PDB entry 7Q2X | electron microscopy, 3.00 A resolution | chains C and D of the 6 polymer chains in the assembly

Chain C:
Protein: Condensin complex subunit 2
Organism: Saccharomyces cerevisiae S288C
Reference sequence: P38170 (CND2_YEAST); residue numbers follow UniProt; this construct covers 1-754
Sequence (754 residues; row label = number of the first residue in the row):
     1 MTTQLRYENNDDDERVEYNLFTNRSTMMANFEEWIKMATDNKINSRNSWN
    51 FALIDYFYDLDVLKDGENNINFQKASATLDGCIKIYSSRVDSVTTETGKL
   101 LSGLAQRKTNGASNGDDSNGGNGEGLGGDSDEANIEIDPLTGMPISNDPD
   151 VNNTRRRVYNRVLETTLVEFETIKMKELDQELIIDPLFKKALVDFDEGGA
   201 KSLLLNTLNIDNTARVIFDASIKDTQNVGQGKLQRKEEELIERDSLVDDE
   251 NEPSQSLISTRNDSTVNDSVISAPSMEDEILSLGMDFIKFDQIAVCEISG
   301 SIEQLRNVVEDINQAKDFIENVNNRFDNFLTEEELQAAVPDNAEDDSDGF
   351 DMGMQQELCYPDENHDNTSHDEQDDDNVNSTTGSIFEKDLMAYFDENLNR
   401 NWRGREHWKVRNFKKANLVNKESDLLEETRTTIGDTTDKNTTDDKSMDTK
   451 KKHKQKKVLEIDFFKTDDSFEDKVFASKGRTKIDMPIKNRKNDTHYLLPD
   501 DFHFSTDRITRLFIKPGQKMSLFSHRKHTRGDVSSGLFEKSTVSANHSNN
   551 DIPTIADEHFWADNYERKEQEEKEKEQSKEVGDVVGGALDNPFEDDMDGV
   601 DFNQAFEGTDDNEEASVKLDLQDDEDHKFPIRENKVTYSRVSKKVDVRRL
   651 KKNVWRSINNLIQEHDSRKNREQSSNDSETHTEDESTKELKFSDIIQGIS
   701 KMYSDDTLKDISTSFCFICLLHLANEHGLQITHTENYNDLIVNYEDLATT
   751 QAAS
Not modelled in the structure: 1-21, 107-162, 177-183, 224-274, 324-634, 670-685, 748-754
Swiss-Prot annotation at these positions:
  - modified residue (Phosphoserine): S245, S548

Chain D:
Protein: Condensin complex subunit 1
Organism: Saccharomyces cerevisiae S288C
Reference sequence: Q06156 (CND1_YEAST); numbering as in UniProt (aligned over 1-1176)
Sequence (1176 residues; each row starts with the number of its first residue):
     1 MSGFSLSEYLTKFQTTDRESYPRLQDPSRELNVIIDQLAVSPEQIDASPD
    51 SLEALIDLCHDFPHLTPKLQTQLSYLISSSLSNLSKDIKANLSSNVNFTE
   101 IGGLIPQWKRHLEEYGYLIQVLLTFLQDELHKVSSQSTNLNRSAKNSKND
   151 SANVELFKRDCNQMENLLESITKLLEINLSKIFQTTPEKDLFIGLFTRPL
   201 FVLLEIEPVTKVSSLKMFIQRILAMCVKNHGQSSSIQSSLMTNLTYFLHL
   251 SVFNAELLKLLNDEYNYPQLTEDILKEISTRVFNAKDTTGPKAISNFLIK
   301 LSELSPGIMLRQMNLVITLLNNSSITLRCSVVEACGNIVAELAQDPQTME
   351 HYKQQIAVLIELLEERFQDSNPYVRTKAIQGCSKICDLSSKFNKSKAKFT
   401 SLAVRSLQDRSSLVRRNSVKLLSKLLLKHPFKAIHGSQLRLSEWEEYLKG
   451 SESQLNSTLKKVESQETLNDTIERSLIEEEVEQDEGQCRTELEGSFNKSA
   501 ELSRIENEVENINATNTSVLMKLKLMIVYYKDAISFIKEIHKSIELISNL
   551 LFSKNRNEVLESMDFLVLADAFDIELSEFGIKKMLHLVWMKGTNDEGTSI
   601 SVHLIECYKQLFLTAPDSCNMQEKAAHIAKNLINLSIGASIADLASLEQL
   651 LGMMYEQKLIDQHVINILWAIYNSASKASMQKEQNVNNRDSEKGFSKEQI
   701 HGSIIILGMLSLADNEIALKGLESLLNIGLGAVGLKDLTLCRYSCLALER
   751 MVPKRSTIITKAINQELEDVAVKKLYAIIINYTKDNEYYPMCEQALSALF
   801 TISSKPDILATDLIREKTMMTFGKPEEEDSILSLEQSSRVVSLSQLLFIV
   851 GQVAIKTLVYLEKCEAEFKKRKIEAETRNGKVKNQGADVTNTTQDNGGDK
   901 ELEMIGGTNEDDFTDAIQFVKENELLFGEKSILGKFCPIVEEIVSNSSRF
   951 SDPMLQRTATLCLEKLMCLSSKYCEKSLPLLITVMEKSPDPTIRSNAVLG
  1001 LGDMAVCFNNLVDENTDYLYRRLHDENLMVQRTCLMTVTFLILAGQVKVK
  1051 GQLGEMAKCLDNPDQGISDMCRLFFTELASKDNAIYNGFIDIFSNLSSDD
  1101 LLGKESFKKIIKFLLTFIDKERHQKQLNEKLVGRLRKCETQKQWDDIAFV
  1151 LNNLPYKNEDVTALLEQGFKVVSAKE
Not modelled in the structure: 1-3, 18-25, 46-48, 93-102, 136-152, 458-516, 592-598, 677-693, 754-760, 826-836, 876-907, 1169-1176
Cystine bridges: C1059-C1071
Swiss-Prot annotation at these positions:
  - modified residue (Phosphoserine): S464, S475
From the paper describing this entry:
  - binding site for the 36-nt DNA strand: K292, K377, R416, K420, R556, R1122

Chain C / chain D interface:
Contacting residue pairs (153; chain C residue first):
  N50(C) with S135(D)
  T94(C) with K286(D)
  G98(C) with N284(D); D287(D)
  K99(C) with Y246(D), hydrogen bond (side chain-backbone); T289(D)
  L100(C) with Y246(D)
  L101(C) with N284(D)
  S102(C) with R281(D), hydrogen bond (backbone-side chain); N284(D), hydrogen bond (backbone-side chain); D287(D), hydrogen bond
  A105(C) with V282(D), hydrophobic
  Q106(C) with R281(D), hydrogen bond; V282(D), hydrogen bond (side chain-backbone)
  T166(C) with R328(D); R366(D); D369(D); S370(D), hydrogen bond (backbone-backbone)
  L167(C) with E365(D); R366(D); Q368(D); D369(D)
  V168(C) with Q368(D); D369(D)
  E169(C) with Q368(D)
  F170(C) with Q368(D), hydrogen bond (backbone-side chain); R405(D)
  I173(C) with D409(D); R410(D), hydrogen bond (backbone-backbone)
  K174(C) with Q408(D)
  M175(C) with Q408(D)
  P186(C) with H586(D); V588(D); W589(D), hydrophobic
  L187(C) with W589(D); A642(D), hydrophobic
  F188(C) with F1040(D), hydrophobic
  K190(C) with W589(D)
  A191(C) with F1040(D), hydrophobic
  L192(C) with F1040(D), hydrophobic; L1043(D), hydrophobic
  F195(C) with V1006(D), hydrophobic; F1040(D); A1044(D), hydrophobic
  D196(C) with A1044(D)
  G199(C) with E862(D)
  A200(C) with V859(D); E862(D)
  L203(C) with I855(D), hydrophobic; L858(D), hydrophobic; C968(D), hydrophobic; D1003(D); C1007(D), hydrophobic
  L204(C) with L999(D), hydrophobic
  L205(C) with K965(D); D1003(D)
  N206(C) with I855(D); K856(D), hydrogen bond; V859(D)
  N209(C) with E793(D)
  I210(C) with Y789(D); P790(D); E793(D), hydrogen bond (backbone-side chain); F848(D), hydrophobic; L961(D), hydrophobic
  D211(C) with P790(D)
  N212(C) with N786(D); E787(D); P790(D); M954(D)
  T213(C) with R957(D), hydrogen bond (backbone-side chain)
  A214(C) with M954(D), hydrophobic; R957(D); N996(D), hydrogen bond (backbone-side chain)
  R215(C) with T992(D); M1029(D), hydrogen bond
  V216(C) with L961(D), hydrophobic; N996(D); L999(D), hydrophobic
  F218(C) with L999(D), hydrophobic; M1036(D), hydrophobic; T1037(D); F1040(D), hydrophobic
  A220(C) with M1036(D)
  S221(C) with A642(D)
  I222(C) with H586(D); A642(D)
  M276(C) with V840(D), hydrophobic; F950(D)
  E277(C) with R839(D)
  E279(C) with R949(D), salt bridge; F950(D)
  I280(C) with F822(D); R839(D); L843(D), hydrophobic; F950(D), hydrophobic
  L281(C) with F822(D); R839(D)
  L283(C) with I939(D), hydrophobic; F950(D), hydrophobic
  G284(C) with F822(D)
  F287(C) with I939(D); E942(D)
  I288(C) with T818(D); F822(D), hydrophobic
  F290(C) with F822(D); G823(D)
  Q292(C) with K935(D)
  I293(C) with R815(D), hydrogen bond (backbone-side chain); M819(D), hydrophobic; K935(D)
  A294(C) with R815(D), hydrogen bond (backbone-side chain)
  V295(C) with R815(D); K930(D)
  C296(C) with R815(D); K930(D); S931(D); I932(D), hydrophobic; K935(D)
  E297(C) with R815(D)
  I298(C) with T811(D); S931(D); I932(D)
  S299(C) with V920(D); E924(D), hydrogen bond; L925(D)
  S301(C) with V920(D)
  I302(C) with D807(D); Y860(D), hydrophobic; L861(D), hydrophobic
  L305(C) with L861(D), hydrophobic; F913(D), hydrophobic; I917(D), hydrophobic
  R306(C) with S804(D); K805(D); D807(D), salt bridge; I808(D); Y860(D)
  V308(C) with F868(D), hydrophobic; F913(D), hydrophobic
  V309(C) with R871(D)
  I312(C) with R871(D)
  K316(C) with N909(D)
  F318(C) with F913(D), hydrophobic; A916(D), hydrophobic
  I319(C) with N909(D); D912(D)
  V322(C) with A916(D), hydrophobic; F919(D), hydrophobic
  Y638(C) with D911(D), hydrogen bond
  R640(C) with T908(D), hydrogen bond (backbone-backbone); D911(D)
  V641(C) with T908(D)
Interface residues without a listed pair, chain C (83 interface residues in all): T95, G103, L163, I184, K201, L208, D219, A315
Interface residues without a listed pair, chain D (107 interface residues in all): T280, F283, N321, R375, S406, R415, F552, K583, A645, P806, Q852, C864, E867, L933, P938, I943, D952, S995, T1033, T1039, L1041
The authors on this interface:
  - interface residues, chain C: S275(C)

In short:
Chain C and chain D form an interface of 83 and 107 residues respectively; the contacts include 19 hydrogen
bonds and 2 salt bridges. Polar pairs include E279(C)-R949(D), R306(C)-D807(D) and K99(C)-Y246(D). From the
paper: a binding site for the 36-nt DNA strand at K292(D), K377(D) and R416(D) among others; the interface
residue S275(C).
Chain C is Condensin complex subunit 2 and chain D is Condensin complex subunit 1, both from Saccharomyces
cerevisiae S288C; the structure, Cryo-EM structure of clamped S.cerevisiae condensin-DNA complex (Form I), was
determined by electron microscopy together with 7Q2Z and 7Q2Y from the same study.
